8RIZ - chains B and A of the 5 polymer chains in the assembly; structure by electron microscopy, 3.60 A resolution.

Chain B:
Name: Tubulin beta chain
Source organism: Sus scrofa
UniProtKB: P02554 (TBB_PIG); the author numbering skips numbers that UniProt does not, so the offset changes along the chain: 1-44 = UniProt 1-44; 47-360 = UniProt 45-358; 369-455 = UniProt 359-445
Amino-acid sequence (445 residues; each row starts with the number of its first residue; note: 10 numbers in that range are skipped by the numbering (no residue carries them; nothing is unmodelled there)):
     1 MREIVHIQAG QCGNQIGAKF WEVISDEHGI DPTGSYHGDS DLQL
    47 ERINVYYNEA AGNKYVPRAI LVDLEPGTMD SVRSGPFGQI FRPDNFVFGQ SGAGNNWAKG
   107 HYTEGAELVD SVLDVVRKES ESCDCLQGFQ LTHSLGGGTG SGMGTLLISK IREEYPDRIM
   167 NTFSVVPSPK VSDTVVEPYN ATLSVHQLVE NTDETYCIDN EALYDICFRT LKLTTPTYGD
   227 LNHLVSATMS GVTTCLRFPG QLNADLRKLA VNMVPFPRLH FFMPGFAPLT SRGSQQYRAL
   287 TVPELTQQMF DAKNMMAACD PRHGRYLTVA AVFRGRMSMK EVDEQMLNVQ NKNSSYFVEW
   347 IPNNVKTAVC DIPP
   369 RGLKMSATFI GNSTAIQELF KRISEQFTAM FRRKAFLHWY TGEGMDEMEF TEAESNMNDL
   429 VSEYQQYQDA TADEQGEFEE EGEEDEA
Unresolved in the structure: 437-455
Swiss-Prot annotation at these positions:
  - motif: Met1 to Ile4 (MREI motif)
  - binding site (GTP): Gln11, Glu71, Ser140, Gly144, Thr145, Gly146, Asn206, Asn228
  - binding site (Mg(2+)): Glu71
  - modified residue: Ser40 (Phosphoserine), Lys60 (N6-acetyllysine), Ser174 (Phosphoserine), Thr287 (Phosphothreonine), Thr292 (Phosphothreonine), Arg320 (Omega-N-methylarginine), Glu448 (5-glutamyl polyglutamate)
  - cross-link (Glycyl lysine isopeptide (Lys-Gly)): Lys60 (interchain with G-Cter in ubiquitin), Lys326 (interchain with G-Cter in ubiquitin)
Residues lining bound ligands:
  - GDP (guanosine-5'-diphosphate): Gly10, Gln11, Cys12, Gln15, Ile16, Ala99, Asn101, Ser140, Gly143, Gly144, Thr145, Gly146, Asp179, Glu183, Asn206, Tyr224, Leu227, Asn228
  - GTP (guanosine-5'-triphosphate): Gln247, Leu248, Lys254
  - taxol (TA1): Glu22, Val23, Asp26, Leu217, Asp226, His229, Leu230, Ala233, Ser236, Phe272, Pro274, Leu275, Thr276, Arg278, Gln281, Pro360, Arg369, Gly370, Leu371

Chain A:
Name: Tubulin alpha-1B chain
Source organism: Sus scrofa
UniProtKB: Q2XVP4 (TBA1B_PIG); residue numbers follow UniProt; this construct covers 1-451
Amino-acid sequence (451 residues; numbered 1 to 451; the number before each row is that of its first residue):
     1 MRECISIHVG QAGVQIGNAC WELYCLEHGI QPDGQMPSDK TIGGGDDSFN TFFSETGAGK
    61 HVPRAVFVDL EPTVIDEVRT GTYRQLFHPE QLITGKEDAA NNYARGHYTI GKEIIDLVLD
   121 RIRKLADQCT GLQGFLVFHS FGGGTGSGFT SLLMERLSVD YGKKSKLEFS IYPAPQVSTA
   181 VVEPYNSILT THTTLEHSDC AFMVDNEAIY DICRRNLDIE RPTYTNLNRL ISQIVSSITA
   241 SLRFDGALNV DLTEFQTNLV PYPRIHFPLA TYAPVISAEK AYHEQLSVAE ITNACFEPAN
   301 QMVKCDPRHG KYMACCLLYR GDVVPKDVNA AIATIKTKRS IQFVDWCPTG FKVGINYQPP
   361 TVVPGGDLAK VQRAVCMLSN TTAIAEAWAR LDHKFDLMYA KRAFVHWYVG EGMEEGEFSE
   421 AREDMAALEK DYEEVGVDSV EGEGEEEGEE Y
Unresolved in the structure: 38-46, 438-451
Swiss-Prot annotation at these positions:
  - motif: Met1 to Cys4 (MREC motif)
  - active site: Glu254
  - binding site (GTP): Gly10, Gln11, Ala12, Gln15, Glu71, Ala99, Ser140, Gly143, Gly144, Thr145, Gly146, Thr179, Glu183, Asn206, Tyr224, Asn228, Leu252
  - binding site (Mg(2+)): Glu71
  - site: Tyr451 (Involved in polymerization)
  - modified residue: Lys40 (N6,N6,N6-trimethyllysine), Ser48 (Phosphoserine), Ser232 (Phosphoserine), Tyr282 (3'-nitrotyrosine), Arg339 (Omega-N-methylarginine), Ser439 (Phosphoserine), Glu443 (5-glutamyl polyglutamate), Glu445 (5-glutamyl polyglutamate), Tyr451 (3'-nitrotyrosine)
  - cross-link (Glycyl lysine isopeptide (Lys-Gly)): Lys326 (interchain with G-Cter in ubiquitin), Lys370 (interchain with G-Cter in ubiquitin)
Residues lining bound ligands: GTP (guanosine-5'-triphosphate): Gly10, Gln11, Ala12, Gln15, Ile16, Glu71, Asp98, Ala99, Ala100, Asn101, Ser140, Phe141, Gly143, Gly144, Thr145, Gly146, Ile171, Thr179, Glu183, Asn206, Tyr224, Leu227, Asn228

Interface between chain B and chain A:
Contacting residue pairs (64; chain B residue first):
  Arg2(B) - Glu71(A)  salt bridge
  Arg2(B) - Thr73(A)
  Arg2(B) - Lys96(A)
  Glu47(B) - Asp76(A)
  Arg48(B) - Pro72(A)  hydrogen bond (side chain-backbone)
  Arg48(B) - Asp76(A)  salt bridge
  Cys131(B) - Glu97(A)
  Leu132(B) - Glu97(A)
  Gln133(B) - Glu97(A)
  Arg164(B) - Glu97(A)  salt bridge
  Pro245(B) - Glu77(A)
  Gly246(B) - Gln11(A)  hydrogen bond (backbone-side chain)
  Gln247(B) - Gln11(A)  hydrogen bond (backbone-side chain)
  Gln247(B) - Gln15(A)
  Gln247(B) - Thr223(A)  hydrogen bond
  Leu248(B) - Gln11(A)
  Leu248(B) - Thr179(A)
  Leu248(B) - Tyr224(A)
  Asn249(B) - Gln11(A)
  Asn249(B) - Glu71(A)
  Asn249(B) - Thr73(A)
  Asp251(B) - Asp98(A)
  Arg253(B) - Glu97(A)  salt bridge
  Arg253(B) - Ala100(A)
  Arg253(B) - Arg105(A)
  Lys254(B) - Ala100(A)
  Lys254(B) - Asn101(A)
  Ala256(B) - Trp407(A)
  Val257(B) - Ala100(A)
  Val257(B) - Phe404(A)
  Val257(B) - Trp407(A)  hydrophobic
  Asn258(B) - Asn101(A)  hydrogen bond
  Asn258(B) - Val181(A)  hydrogen bond (side chain-backbone)
  Asn258(B) - Phe404(A)
  Val260(B) - Phe404(A)
  Val260(B) - His406(A)
  Val260(B) - Trp407(A)  hydrogen bond (backbone-side chain)
  Pro261(B) - Phe404(A)  hydrogen bond (backbone-backbone)
  Pro261(B) - His406(A)  hydrogen bond (backbone-side chain)
  Phe262(B) - Arg402(A)
  Phe262(B) - His406(A)
  Pro263(B) - His406(A)
  Ser324(B) - Arg221(A)
  Ser324(B) - Pro222(A)  hydrogen bond (side chain-backbone)
  Met325(B) - Tyr210(A)
  Met325(B) - Pro222(A)
  Met325(B) - Tyr224(A)
  Lys326(B) - Tyr210(A)
  Lys326(B) - Arg214(A)
  Lys326(B) - Pro222(A)
  Glu327(B) - Arg221(A)  salt bridge
  Asp329(B) - Val177(A)
  Asp329(B) - Tyr210(A)
  Leu333(B) - Gln176(A)
  Trp346(B) - Leu397(A)
  Pro348(B) - Lys394(A)
  Pro348(B) - Met398(A)
  Asn349(B) - Ser178(A)  hydrogen bond (side chain-backbone)
  Asn349(B) - Thr179(A)
  Asn349(B) - Ala180(A)
  Asn349(B) - Val181(A)
  Val351(B) - Thr179(A)
  Lys352(B) - Thr179(A)
  Thr353(B) - Thr179(A)
Other interface residues (no listed pair), chain B (40 interface residues in all): Met1, Asp199, Met259, Thr314, Asn337, Ile347
Other interface residues (no listed pair), chain A (36 interface residues in all): Val182, Glu220, Lys401, Ala403

Overview:
40 residues of chain B face 36 of chain A across their interface; the contacts include 11 hydrogen bonds and 5
salt bridges. Polar pairs include Arg2(B)-Glu71(A), Arg48(B)-Asp76(A) and Arg164(B)-Glu97(A). GTP is bound
between chain B and chain A. Chain B binds GDP and taxol.
Here chain B is Tubulin beta chain and chain A is Tubulin alpha-1B chain, both from Sus scrofa. Entry 8RIZ
(Microtubule-associated kinesin-1 tail complex bound to ADP, two-headed state) was determined by electron
microscopy together with 8RHB, 8RHH and 8RIK from the same study.
